4QWX - chains O and P of the 28 polymer chains in the assembly; structure by X-ray diffraction, 2.90 A resolution.

[Chain O]
Name: Proteasome subunit alpha type-2
From: Saccharomyces cerevisiae
Notes: EC 3.4.25.1
Reference sequence: P23639 (PSA2_YEAST); residue numbers follow UniProt; this construct covers 1-250
Amino-acid sequence (250 residues; row label = number of the first residue in the row):
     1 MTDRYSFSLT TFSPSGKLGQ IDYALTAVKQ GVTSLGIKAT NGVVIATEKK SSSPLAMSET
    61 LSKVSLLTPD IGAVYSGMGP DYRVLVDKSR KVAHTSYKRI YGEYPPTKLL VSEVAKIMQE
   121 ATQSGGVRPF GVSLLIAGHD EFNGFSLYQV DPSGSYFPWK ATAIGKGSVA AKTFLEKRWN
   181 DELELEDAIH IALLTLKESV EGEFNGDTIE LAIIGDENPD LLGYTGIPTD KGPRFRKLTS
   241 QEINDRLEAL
Swiss-Prot annotation at these positions:
  - cross-link: Lys108 (Glycyl lysine isopeptide (Lys-Gly) (interchain with G-Cter in ubiquitin))

[Chain P]
Name: Proteasome subunit alpha type-3
From: Saccharomyces cerevisiae
Notes: EC 3.4.25.1
Reference sequence: P23638 (PSA3_YEAST); residues 0-257 here correspond to UniProt positions 1-258 (UniProt number = residue number + 1)
Amino-acid sequence (258 residues; numbered 0 to 257; the number before each row is that of its first residue; numbering starts at 0):
     0 MGSRRYDSRT TIFSPEGRLY QVEYALESIS HAGTAIGIMA SDGIVLAAER KVTSTLLEQD
    60 TSTEKLYKLN DKIAVAVAGL TADAEILINT ARIHAQNYLK TYNEDIPVEI LVRRLSDIKQ
   120 GYTQHGGLRP FGVSFIYAGY DDRYGYQLYT SNPSGNYTGW KAISVGANTS AAQTLLQMDY
   180 KDDMKVDDAI ELALKTLSKT TDSSALTYDR LEFATIRKGA NDGEVYQKIF KPQEIKDILV
   240 KTGITKKDED EEADEDMK
Not modelled in the structure: 0, 245-257
Swiss-Prot annotation at these positions:
  - cross-link (Glycyl lysine isopeptide (Lys-Gly)): Lys99 (interchain with G-Cter in ubiquitin), Lys198 (interchain with G-Cter in ubiquitin), Lys230 (interchain with G-Cter in ubiquitin)

[Interface between chain O and chain P]
Contacting residue pairs (63; chain O residue first):
  Arg4(O) with Ser2(P)
  Tyr5(O) with Ser2(P); Tyr5(P)
  Ser6(O) with Gly125(P); Leu127(P)
  Phe7(O) with Ser2(P); Tyr5(P); Asp6(P); Gly126(P)
  Ser8(O) with Gly126(P), hydrogen bond (backbone-backbone); Leu127(P); Arg128(P), hydrogen bond (side chain-backbone)
  Thr10(O) with Arg128(P)
  Thr11(O) with Ser7(P); Thr9(P); Gln20(P)
  Phe12(O) with Gln20(P), hydrogen bond (backbone-side chain); Tyr23(P); Ala24(P), hydrophobic; Arg128(P); Pro129(P); Gly131(P)
  Ser13(O) with Tyr23(P)
  Pro14(O) with Tyr23(P), hydrophobic; Glu26(P)
  Ser15(O) with Glu26(P); His30(P)
  Gly16(O) with Tyr23(P); Ser27(P), hydrogen bond (backbone-side chain)
  Lys38(O) with Glu57(P), salt bridge
  Ser112(O) with Glu84(P)
  Lys116(O) with Ile85(P)
  Gln119(O) with Ala81(P); Asp82(P), hydrogen bond; Ile85(P); Arg128(P)
  Thr122(O) with Arg128(P), hydrogen bond (backbone-side chain)
  Gln123(O) with Tyr121(P); Leu127(P); Arg128(P), hydrogen bond (side chain-backbone); Pro129(P); Phe130(P)
  Gly125(O) with Leu127(P)
  Tyr148(O) with Thr60(P)
  Ser153(O) with Ala81(P)
  Gly154(O) with Ala81(P)
  Ser155(O) with Ala81(P)
  Tyr156(O) with Glu84(P), hydrogen bond
  Phe157(O) with Leu56(P), hydrophobic
  Pro158(O) with Leu56(P); Glu57(P), hydrogen bond (backbone-backbone); Thr60(P); Ser61(P)
  Trp159(O) with Ser53(P); Leu55(P); Leu56(P)
  Lys160(O) with Thr54(P); Leu55(P), hydrogen bond (backbone-backbone); Leu56(P); Glu57(P)
  Ala161(O) with Leu55(P)
  Leu175(O) with Leu55(P), hydrophobic
  Glu176(O) with Thr54(P)
Also at the interface, not in a pair above, chain O (34 interface residues in all): Leu18, Ser124, Trp179
Also at the interface, not in a pair above, chain P (32 interface residues in all): Leu79, Thr80

[In short]
34 residues of chain O and 32 residues of chain P are in contact, with 10 hydrogen bonds and 1 salt bridge.
Polar contacts include Lys38(O)-Glu57(P), Ser8(O)-Arg128(P) and Phe12(O)-Gln20(P).
Here chain O is Proteasome subunit alpha type-2 and chain P is Proteasome subunit alpha type-3, both from
Saccharomyces cerevisiae. Entry 4QWX (yCP in complex with the epoxyketone inhibitor ONX 0914) was determined
by X-ray diffraction (same publication as 4QUX, 4QUY, 4QV0, 4QV1, 4QV3, 4QV4 and 42 further entries).
